PDB entry 1QTY | X-ray diffraction, 2.70 A resolution | chains V and Y of the 4 polymer chains in the assembly

== Chain V ==
Molecule: Vascular endothelial growth factor
Organism: Homo sapiens
Notes: fragment: receptor binding domain
UniProtKB: P15692 (VEGFA_HUMAN); residues 8-109 here correspond to UniProt positions 34-135 (UniProt number = residue number + 26)
Sequence (102 residues; numbered 8 to 109; the number before each row is that of its first residue):
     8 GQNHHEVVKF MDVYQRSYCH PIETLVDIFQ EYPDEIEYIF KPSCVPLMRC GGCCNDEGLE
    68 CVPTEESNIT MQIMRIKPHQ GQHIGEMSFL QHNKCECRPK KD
Not modelled in the structure: 8-12, 108-109
Cystine bridges: Cys26-Cys68, Cys57-Cys102, Cys61-Cys104

== Chain Y ==
Molecule: Fms-like tyrosine kinase 1
Organism: Homo sapiens
Notes: fragment: domain 2
UniProtKB: P17948 (VGFR1_HUMAN); residue numbers follow UniProt; this construct covers 129-229
Sequence (101 residues; row label = number of the first residue in the row):
   129 SDTGRPFVEM YSEIPEIIHM TEGRELVIPC RVTSPNITVT LKKFPLDTLI PDGKRIIWDS
   189 RKGFIISNAT YKEIGLLTCE ATVNGHLYKT NYLTHRQTNT I
Not modelled in the structure: 129-131, 226-229
UniProt features mapped onto this chain:
  - glycosylation (N-linked (GlcNAc...) asparagine): Asn164, Asn196
Cystine bridges: Cys158-Cys207

== Chain V / chain Y interface ==
Contacting residue pairs (17; chain V residue first):
  Phe17(V) with Pro143(Y); Leu221(Y), hydrophobic
  Met18(V) with Glu141(Y); Leu204(Y), hydrophobic
  Tyr21(V) with Leu204(Y); Leu221(Y)
  Gln22(V) with Phe172(Y)
  Tyr25(V) with Lys171(Y); Phe172(Y), hydrophobic; Pro173(Y)
  Asp63(V) with Ile202(Y); Arg224(Y), salt bridge
  Gly65(V) with Arg224(Y)
  Leu66(V) with Tyr199(Y), hydrophobic; Ile202(Y), hydrophobic
  Arg105(V) with Tyr199(Y)
  Pro106(V) with Tyr199(Y), hydrophobic
Other interface residues (no listed pair), chain V (11 interface residues in all): Cys104
Other interface residues (no listed pair), chain Y (12 interface residues in all): Ile142, Gly203

== In short ==
The interface between chain V and chain Y involves 11 residues on one side and 12 on the other; the contacts
include 1 salt bridge. Its one salt-bridged contact is Asp63(V)-Arg224(Y).
Here chain V is Vascular endothelial growth factor and chain Y is Fms-like tyrosine kinase 1, both from Homo
sapiens. Entry 1QTY (Vascular endothelial growth factor in complex with domain 2 of the flt-1 receptor) was
determined by X-ray diffraction.
